9DNE - chains E and G of the 9 polymer chains in the assembly; structure by electron microscopy, 4.00 A resolution.

[Chain E (and G)]
Molecule: Pseudosymmetric protein nanocage GI9-F7 C chain
From: synthetic construct
Notes: chain G of this document is another copy of the same molecule, construct and numbering; everything in this record applies to it too
Amino-acid sequence (215 residues; each row starts with the number of its first residue):
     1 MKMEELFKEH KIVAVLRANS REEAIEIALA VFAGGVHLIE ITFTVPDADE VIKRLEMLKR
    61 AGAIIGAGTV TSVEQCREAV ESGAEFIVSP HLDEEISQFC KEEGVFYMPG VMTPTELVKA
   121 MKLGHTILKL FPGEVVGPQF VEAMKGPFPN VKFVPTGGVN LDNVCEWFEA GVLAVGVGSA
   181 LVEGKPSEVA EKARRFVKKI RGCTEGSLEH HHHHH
Not modelled in the structure: 1, 205-215
Cystine bridges: Cys165-Cys203

[Interface between chain E and chain G]
Pairs across the interface (8; chain E residue first):
  Arg17(E) - Gly146(G)
  Pro90(E) - Pro114(G)
  Leu92(E) - Thr115(G)
  Met112(E) - Pro114(G)
  Thr113(E) - Thr113(G)
  Phe131(E) - Pro114(G)
  Phe131(E) - Ala143(G)
  Pro132(E) - Ala143(G)  hydrophobic
Other interface residues (no listed pair), chain E (9 interface residues in all): His91, Val135
Other interface residues (no listed pair), chain G (11 interface residues in all): Met112, Val118, Val136, Phe140, Pro147, Phe148

[Overview]
Chain E and chain G form an interface of 9 and 11 residues respectively.
Both chains are Pseudosymmetric protein nanocage GI9-F7 C chain (synthetic construct). Entry 9DNE
(Pseudosymmetric protein nanocage GI9-F7 (local refinement)) was determined by electron microscopy together
with 9DND from the same study.
